PDB entry 8C7G | electron microscopy, 3.20 A resolution | chains A and C of the 3 polymer chains in the assembly

[Chain A]
Protein: Mic1 domain-containing protein
Source organism: Drosophila melanogaster
Reference sequence: Q9VRX1 (Q9VRX1_DROME); residue numbers follow UniProt; this construct covers 1-642
Sequence (642 residues; numbered 1 to 642; the number before each row is that of its first residue):
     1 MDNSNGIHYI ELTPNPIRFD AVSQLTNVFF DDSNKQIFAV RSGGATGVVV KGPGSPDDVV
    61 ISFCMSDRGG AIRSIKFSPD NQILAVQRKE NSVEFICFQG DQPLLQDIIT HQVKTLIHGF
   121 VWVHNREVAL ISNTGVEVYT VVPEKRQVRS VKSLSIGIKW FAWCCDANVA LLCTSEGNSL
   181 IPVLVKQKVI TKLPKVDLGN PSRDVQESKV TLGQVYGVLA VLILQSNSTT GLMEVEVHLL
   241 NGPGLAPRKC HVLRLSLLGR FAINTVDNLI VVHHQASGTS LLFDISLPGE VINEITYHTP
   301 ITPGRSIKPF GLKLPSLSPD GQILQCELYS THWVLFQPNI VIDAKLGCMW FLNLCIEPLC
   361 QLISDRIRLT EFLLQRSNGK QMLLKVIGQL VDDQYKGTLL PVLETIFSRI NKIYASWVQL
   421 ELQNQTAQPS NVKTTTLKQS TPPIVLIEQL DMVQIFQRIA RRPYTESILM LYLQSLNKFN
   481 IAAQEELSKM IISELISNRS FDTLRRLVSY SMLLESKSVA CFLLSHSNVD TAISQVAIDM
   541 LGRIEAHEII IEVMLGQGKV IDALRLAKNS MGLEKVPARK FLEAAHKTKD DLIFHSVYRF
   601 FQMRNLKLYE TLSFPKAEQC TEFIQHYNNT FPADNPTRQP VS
Unresolved in the structure: 1-4, 315-322, 427-440, 634-642

[Chain C]
Protein: Vacuolar fusion protein MON1 homolog
Source organism: Drosophila melanogaster
Reference sequence: Q9VR38 (Q9VR38_DROME); numbering as in UniProt (aligned over 1-528)
Sequence (528 residues; row label = number of the first residue in the row):
     1 MEVEQTSVRS DTNSTCEYLD AEGDPESPNL YQEADPDQEA EQQNHSIISE LRDGLGTMRD
    61 NSALSPEPGQ ENKGLAASVE SLALSTSTSA KTEDSIGGGL EEEYDYQHDS LWQGQKKHIF
   121 ILSEAGKPIF SLHGNEDKLA TLFGVIQALV SFVQMGQDAI TSIHAGGIKF AFMQRSSLIL
   181 VAASRSNMSV QQLQLQLGDV YNQILSILTY SHMTKIFERR KNFDLRRLLS GSERLFYNLL
   241 ANDSSSAKVS NNIFTFLTNS IRVFPLPTTI RSQITSAIQS NCSKIKNLVF AVLIANNKLI
   301 ALVRMKKYSI HPADLRLIFN LVECSESFKS SENWSPICLP KFDMNGYLHA HVSYLADDCQ
   361 ACLLLLSVDR DAFFTLAEAK AKITEKLRKS HCLEAINEEL QQPFNAKLYQ QVVGIPELRH
   421 FLYKPKSTAQ LLCPMLRHPY KSLTELERLE AIYCDLLHRI HNSSRPLKLI YEMKEREVVL
   481 AWATGTYELY AIFEPVVDKA TVIKYVDKLI KWIEKEYDVY FIRNHATF
Unresolved in the structure: 1-103, 245-249

[Chain A / chain C interface]
Contacting residue pairs (12):
  Ile-561(A) with Glu-475(C); Pro-495(C), hydrophobic
  Arg-565(A) with Lys-474(C), hydrogen bond (side chain-backbone); Pro-495(C), hydrogen bond (side chain-backbone)
  Asp-590(A) with Arg-476(C), salt bridge
  Leu-592(A) with Glu-445(C)
  Ser-596(A) with Pro-495(C)
  Arg-599(A) with Pro-416(C), hydrogen bond (side chain-backbone)
  Phe-600(A) with Val-496(C), hydrophobic
  Met-603(A) with Glu-417(C)
  Pro-632(A) with His-438(C), hydrogen bond (backbone-side chain)
  Ala-633(A) with His-438(C)
Also at the interface, not in a pair above, chain A (12 interface residues in all): His-595, Phe-631
Also at the interface, not in a pair above, chain C (14 interface residues in all): Arg-419, Pro-439, Met-473, Glu-477, Glu-494

[In short]
The interface between chain A and chain C involves 12 residues on one side and 14 on the other, with 4
hydrogen bonds and 1 salt bridge. Polar contacts include Asp-590(A)/Arg-476(C), Arg-565(A)/Lys-474(C) and
Arg-565(A)/Pro-495(C).
Chain A is Mic1 domain-containing protein and chain C is Vacuolar fusion protein MON1 homolog, both from
Drosophila melanogaster; the structure, Drosophila melanogaster Rab7 GEF complex Mon1-Ccz1-Bulli, was
determined by electron microscopy.
